Entry 4R4F (X-ray diffraction, 3.51 A resolution); this record covers chains A and L of the 4 polymer chains in the assembly.

== Chain A ==
Molecule: HIV-1 Env gp120
From: Human immunodeficiency virus 1
Amino-acid sequence (376 residues; each row starts with the number of its first residue; note: 97 numbers in that range are skipped by the numbering (no residue carries them; nothing is unmodelled there)):
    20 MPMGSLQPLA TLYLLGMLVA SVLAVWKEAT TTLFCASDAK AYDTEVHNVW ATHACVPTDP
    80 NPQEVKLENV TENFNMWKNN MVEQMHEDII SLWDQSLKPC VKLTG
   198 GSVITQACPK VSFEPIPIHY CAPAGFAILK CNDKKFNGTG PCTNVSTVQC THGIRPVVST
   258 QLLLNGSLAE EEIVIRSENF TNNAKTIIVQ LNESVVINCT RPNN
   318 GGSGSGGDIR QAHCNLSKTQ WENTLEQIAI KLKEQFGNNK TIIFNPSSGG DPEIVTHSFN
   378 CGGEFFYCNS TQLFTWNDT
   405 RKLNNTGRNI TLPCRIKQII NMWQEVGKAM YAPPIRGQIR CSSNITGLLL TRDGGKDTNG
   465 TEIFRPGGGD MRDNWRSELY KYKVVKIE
Not modelled in the structure: 20-44, 318-324, 405-408
Disulfide bonds: Cys-54/Cys-74, Cys-119/Cys-205, Cys-218/Cys-247, Cys-228/Cys-239, Cys-296/Cys-331, Cys-378/Cys-445, Cys-385/Cys-418
Covalent attachments: N-acetylglucosamine (NAG) linked to Asn-234, Asn-262, Asn-276, Asn-289, Asn-295, Asn-386, Asn-448

== Chain L ==
Molecule: Antibody 2.2c LIGHT CHAIN
From: Homo sapiens
Notes: antibody fragment or engineered binder
Amino-acid sequence (209 residues; row label = number of the first residue in the row; note: 1 number in that range is skipped by the numbering (no residue carries it; nothing is unmodelled there)):
     2 IQMTQSPSFV SASVGDRVTI TCRASQGISS YLAWYQQKPG KAPKLVIYAA STLQSGVPSR
    62 FSGSGSGTEF TLTISSLQPE DFATYYCQHL IGL
    96 RSFGQGTKLE IKRTVAAPSV FIFPPSDEQL KSGTASVVCL LNNFYPREAK VQWKVDNALQ
   156 SGNSQESVTE QDSKDSTYSL SSTLTLSKAD YEKHKVYACE VTHQGLSSPV TKSFNR
Disulfide bonds: Cys-23/Cys-88, Cys-134/Cys-194
Modified residues: Ser-30 (o-acetylserine; OAS)

== Chain A / chain L interface ==
Contacting residue pairs (9):
  Phe-53(A) with Tyr-32(L)
  Thr-71(A) with Ile-92(L); Gly-93(L), hydrogen bond (backbone-backbone)
  His-72(A) with Ile-92(L); Gly-93(L)
  Ala-73(A) with Tyr-32(L); Ile-92(L)
  Cys-74(A) with Ile-92(L)
  Pro-76(A) with Arg-96(L)
Other interface residues (no listed pair), chain A (8 interface residues in all): Ala-60, Val-75
Other interface residues (no listed pair), chain L (7 interface residues in all): Ile-2, Ser-30, Leu-94
Interface features reported in the paper:
  - epitope / paratope residues, chain A: Thr-71(A), His-72(A), Ala-73(A)

== Summary ==
Chain A and chain L form an interface of 8 and 7 residues respectively; the contacts include 1 hydrogen bond.
The hydrogen-bonded pair Thr-71(A)/Gly-93(L) is a backbone contact. N-acetylglucosamine is covalently linked
to Asn-234(A), Asn-262(A), Asn-276(A), Asn-289(A), Asn-295(A) and Asn-386(A) and 1 more. From the paper:
epitope/paratope residues Thr-71(A), His-72(A) and Ala-73(A).
Here chain A is HIV-1 Env gp120 (Human immunodeficiency virus 1) and chain L is Antibody 2.2c LIGHT CHAIN
(Homo sapiens). Entry 4R4F (Crystal structure of non-neutralizing, A32-like antibody 2.2c in complex with
HIV-1 YU2 gp120) was determined by X-ray diffraction (same publication as 4R4N and 4R4B).
